PDB entry 2DRQ | X-ray diffraction, 2.10 A resolution | chain A

== Chain A ==
Name: Xylanase Y
Organism: Bacillus halodurans
Notes: EC 3.2.1.156
UniProt: Q9KB30 (Q9KB30_BACHD); numbering as in UniProt (aligned over 1-388)
Chain sequence (396 residues; row label = number of the first residue in the row):
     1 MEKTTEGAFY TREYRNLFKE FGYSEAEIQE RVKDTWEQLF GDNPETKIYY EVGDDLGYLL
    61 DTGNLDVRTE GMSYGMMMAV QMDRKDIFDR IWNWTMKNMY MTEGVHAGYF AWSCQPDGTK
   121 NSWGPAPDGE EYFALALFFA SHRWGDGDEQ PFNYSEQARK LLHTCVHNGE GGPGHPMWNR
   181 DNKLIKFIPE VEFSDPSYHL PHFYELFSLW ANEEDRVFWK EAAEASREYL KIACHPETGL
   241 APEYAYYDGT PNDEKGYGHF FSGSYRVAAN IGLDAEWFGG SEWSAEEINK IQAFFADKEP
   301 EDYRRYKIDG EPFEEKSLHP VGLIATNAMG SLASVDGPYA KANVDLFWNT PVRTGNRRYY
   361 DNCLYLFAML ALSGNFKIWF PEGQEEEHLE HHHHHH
Not modelled in the structure: 1-2, 45-46, 382-396
Construct notes: engineered mutation E2 (Lys in Q9KB30), G263 (Asp in Q9KB30); expression tag (389-396)
Swiss-Prot annotation at these positions:
  - active site: E70 (Proton donor)
  - mutagenesis: E70 (E70A: Activity is 0.01% of wild type), D128 (D128A: Activity is 0.4% of wild type), Y198 (Y198F: Has high levels of glycosynthase activity. Reduced hydrolase activity)
Ion coordination: Ni2+: E27, E30

== Overview ==
The Ni2+ site is built by E27 and E30. Curated annotation (UniProt) lists active-site residue E70 and 3
mutagenesis sites.
Chain A is Xylanase Y (Bacillus halodurans); the structure, Crystal structure of reducing-end-xylose releasing
exo-oligoxylanase D263G mutant, was determined by X-ray diffraction (same publication as 3A3V, 2DRO, 2DRR and
2DRS).
